PDB entry 5C0W | X-ray diffraction, 4.60 A resolution (low resolution: residue-level contacts below are approximate; hydrogen-bond / salt-bridge calls are withheld) | chains C and F of the 14 polymer chains in the assembly

Chain C:
Protein: Exosome complex component RRP43
From: Saccharomyces cerevisiae (strain ATCC 204508 / S288c)
Notes: fragment: Exosome complex component RRP43
Reference sequence: P25359 (RRP43_YEAST); residue numbers follow UniProt; this construct covers 1-394
Sequence (394 residues; row label = number of the first residue in the row):
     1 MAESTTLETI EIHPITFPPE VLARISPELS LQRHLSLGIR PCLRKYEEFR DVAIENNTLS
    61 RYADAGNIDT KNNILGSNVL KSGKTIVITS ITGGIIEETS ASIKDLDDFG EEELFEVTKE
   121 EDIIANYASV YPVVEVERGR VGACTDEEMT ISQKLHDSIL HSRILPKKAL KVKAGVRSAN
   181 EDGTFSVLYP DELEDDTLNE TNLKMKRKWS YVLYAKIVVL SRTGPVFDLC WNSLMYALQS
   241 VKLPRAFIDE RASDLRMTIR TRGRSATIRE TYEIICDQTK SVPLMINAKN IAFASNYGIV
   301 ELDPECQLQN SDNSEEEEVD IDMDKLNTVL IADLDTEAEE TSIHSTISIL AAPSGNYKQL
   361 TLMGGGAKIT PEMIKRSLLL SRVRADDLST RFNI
Disordered / not traced: 1-6, 100-125, 199-207, 254-269, 311-326
Construct notes: conflict S102 (Ala in P25359), M363 (Val in P25359)

Chain F:
Protein: Exosome complex component MTR3
From: Saccharomyces cerevisiae (strain ATCC 204508 / S288c)
Notes: fragment: Exosome complex component MTR3
Reference sequence: P48240 (MTR3_YEAST); residues 1-250 here = UniProt positions 1-250
Sequence (250 residues; numbered 1 to 250; the number before each row is that of its first residue):
     1 MNVQDRRRLL GPAAAKPMAF SNTTTHVPEK KSTDLTPKGN ESEQELSLHT GFIENCNGSA
    61 LVEARSLGHQ TSLISAVYGP RSIRGSFTSQ GTISIQLKNG LLEKYNTNEL KEVSSFLMGI
   121 FNSVVNLSRY PKSGIDIFVY LTYDKDLTNN PQDDDSQSKM TSSQISSLIP HCITSITLAL
   181 ADAGIELVDM AGAGEANGTV VSFIKNGEEI VGFWKDDGDD EDLLECLDRC KEQYNRYRDL
   241 MISCLMNQET
Disordered / not traced: 1-4, 21-42, 152-162
Construct notes: engineered mutation S75 (Thr in P48240), T161 (Met in P48240)

Chain C / chain F interface:
Contacting residue pairs (54):
  R61(C) with F20(F)
  D69(C) with Y143(F)
  N72(C) with L102(F); Y143(F)
  I74(C) with L101(F)
  K84(C) with E54(F)
  I86(C) with F52(F)
  G93(C) with M18(F)
  G94(C) with K16(F); M18(F)
  I95(C) with K16(F)
  Y131(C) with L9(F); G11(F); P12(F)
  V133(C) with R8(F)
  E135(C) with K98(F)
  E137(C) with N55(F); Y78(F); K98(F); Y140(F)
  R138(C) with N55(F); Y78(F)
  G139(C) with Y78(F); R81(F); F138(F)
  V141(C) with Q96(F); F138(F)
  A143(C) with R7(F)
  C144(C) with R7(F); R8(F)
  M149(C) with R7(F)
  S152(C) with L9(F)
  Q153(C) with L9(F)
  H156(C) with L9(F)
  Y214(C) with L10(F); P12(F); A15(F)
  K216(C) with N99(F); G100(F); L101(F)
  L220(C) with I74(F)
  S221(C) with I53(F); E54(F); N55(F)
  R222(C) with N55(F)
  P244(C) with M18(F)
  I274(C) with A19(F)
  I275(C) with A19(F); F20(F)
  C276(C) with M18(F); A19(F); F20(F)
  D277(C) with F20(F)
  Q278(C) with F20(F)
Other interface residues (no listed pair), chain C (43 interface residues in all): L59, K71, N73, K81, I88, I96, P132, R140, V212, V218
Other interface residues (no listed pair), chain F (31 interface residues in all): R6, P17, T142, D146

Summary:
Chain C and chain F form an interface of 43 and 31 residues respectively.
Chain C is Exosome complex component RRP43 and chain F is Exosome complex component MTR3, both from
Saccharomyces cerevisiae (strain ATCC 204508 / S288c); the structure, Structure of a 12-subunit nuclear
exosome complex bound to single-stranded RNA substrates, was determined by X-ray diffraction, deposited
together with 5C0X and 5C0Y.
